Entry 9IQO (electron microscopy, 1.55 A resolution); this record covers chains A and C of the 16 polymer chains in the assembly.

[Chain A (and C)]
Protein: Ribulose bisphosphate carboxylase large chain
From: Thermochromatium tepidum ATCC 43061
Notes: EC 4.1.1.39; chain C of this document is another copy of the same molecule, construct and numbering; everything in this record applies to it too
Reference sequence: A0A6I6DX30 (A0A6I6DX30_THETI); numbering as in UniProt (aligned over 3-458)
Amino-acid sequence (456 residues; each row starts with the number of its first residue):
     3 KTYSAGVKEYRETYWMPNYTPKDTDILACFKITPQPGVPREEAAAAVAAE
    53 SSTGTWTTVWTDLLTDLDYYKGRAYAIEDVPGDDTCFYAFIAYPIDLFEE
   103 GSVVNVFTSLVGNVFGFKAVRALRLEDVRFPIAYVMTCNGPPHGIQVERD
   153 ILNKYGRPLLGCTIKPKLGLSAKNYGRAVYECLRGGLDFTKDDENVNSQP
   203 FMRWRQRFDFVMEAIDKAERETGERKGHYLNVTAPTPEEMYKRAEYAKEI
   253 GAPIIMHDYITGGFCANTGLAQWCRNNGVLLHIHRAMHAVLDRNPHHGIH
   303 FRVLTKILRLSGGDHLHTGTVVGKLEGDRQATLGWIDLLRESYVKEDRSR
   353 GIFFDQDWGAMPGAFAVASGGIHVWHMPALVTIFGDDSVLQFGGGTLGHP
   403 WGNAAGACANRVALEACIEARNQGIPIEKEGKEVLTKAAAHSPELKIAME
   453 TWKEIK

[How chain A and chain C interact]
Contacting residue pairs (15; chain A residue first):
  Ser173(A) - Asp152(C)
  Lys175(A) - Asp152(C)  hydrogen bond (side chain-backbone)
  Lys175(A) - Asn155(C)  hydrogen bond
  Lys175(A) - Tyr157(C)  hydrogen bond
  Pro202(A) - Ala362(C)  hydrophobic
  Arg205(A) - Arg277(C)
  Arg207(A) - Lys250(C)
  Arg207(A) - Arg277(C)
  Arg207(A) - Asn278(C)  hydrogen bond (side chain-backbone)
  Arg207(A) - Asn279(C)  hydrogen bond (side chain-backbone)
  Arg207(A) - Gly280(C)
  Gln208(A) - His145(C)
  Gln208(A) - Val149(C)
  Gln208(A) - Ile153(C)
  Phe212(A) - Asp152(C)

[In short]
Chain A and chain C form an interface of 7 and 12 residues respectively, with 5 hydrogen bonds. Polar contacts
include Lys175(A)-Asp152(C), Lys175(A)-Asn155(C) and Lys175(A)-Tyr157(C).
Both chains are Ribulose bisphosphate carboxylase large chain (Thermochromatium tepidum ATCC 43061). Entry
9IQO (Cryo-EM structure of the Rubisco from thermophilic purple bacterial Rubisco) was determined by electron
microscopy.
